6IIV - chain A; structure by X-ray diffraction, 3.00 A resolution.

== Chain A ==
Molecule: Soluble cytochrome b562, Thromboxane A2 receptor, Rubredoxin
Organism: Escherichia coli
Reference sequence: chimeric construct of P0ABE7, P21731, P00268: residues 1001-1106 from P0ABE7 (C562_ECOLX) positions 23-128 (UniProt number = residue number - 978); residues 10-228 from P21731 positions 10-228 (same numbers); residues 2001-2054 from P00268 positions 1-54 (UniProt number = residue number - 2000); residues 237-323 from P21731 positions 237-323 (same numbers)
Chain sequence (484 residues; numbered 991 to 331; the number before each row is that of its first residue):
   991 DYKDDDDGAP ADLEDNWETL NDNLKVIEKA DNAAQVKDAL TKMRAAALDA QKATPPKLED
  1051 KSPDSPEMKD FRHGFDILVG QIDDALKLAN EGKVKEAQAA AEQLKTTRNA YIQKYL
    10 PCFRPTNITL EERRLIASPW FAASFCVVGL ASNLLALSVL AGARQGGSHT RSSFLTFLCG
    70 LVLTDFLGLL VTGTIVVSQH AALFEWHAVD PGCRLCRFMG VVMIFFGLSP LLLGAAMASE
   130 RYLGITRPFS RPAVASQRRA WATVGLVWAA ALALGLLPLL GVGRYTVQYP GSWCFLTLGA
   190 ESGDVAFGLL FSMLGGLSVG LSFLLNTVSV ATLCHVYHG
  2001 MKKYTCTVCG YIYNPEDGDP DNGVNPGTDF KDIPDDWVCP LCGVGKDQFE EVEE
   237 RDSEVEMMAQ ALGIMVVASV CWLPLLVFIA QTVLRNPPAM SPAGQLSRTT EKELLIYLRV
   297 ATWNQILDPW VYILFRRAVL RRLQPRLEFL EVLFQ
Disordered / not traced: 991-999, 54-59, 324-331
Construct notes: expression tag (324-331, 991-1000); engineered mutation A247 (Leu in P21731), W1007 (Met29 in P0ABE7), I1102 (His124 in P0ABE7), L1106 (Arg128 in P0ABE7)
UniProt features mapped onto this chain:
  - glycosylation: N16 (N-linked (GlcNAc...) asparagine)
  - binding site (Fe cation): C2006, C2009, C2039, C2042
  - modified residue: M2001 (N-formylmethionine)
Cystine bridges: C11-C102, C105-C183
Ion coordination: Zn2+: C2006, C2009, C2039, C2042
Ligand contacts: Daltroban (A90; 2-[4-[2-[(4-chlorophenyl)sulfonylamino]ethyl]phenyl]ethanoic acid): G77, L78, T81, V85, H89, M108, M112, F115, G116, P179, S181, W182, F184, F200, W258, L261, L291, L294, R295, A297, T298, Q301

== In short ==
Bound to chain A: Daltroban. C2006, C2009, C2039 and C2042 form the Zn2+ site. Curated annotation (UniProt)
lists 4 Fe cation-binding residues.
Chain A is Soluble cytochrome b562, Thromboxane A2 receptor, Rubredoxin (Escherichia coli); the structure,
Crystal structure of the human thromboxane A2 receptor bound to daltroban, was determined by X-ray diffraction
together with 6IIU from the same study.
